PDB entry 1K4D | X-ray diffraction, 2.30 A resolution | chains B and C of the 3 polymer chains in the assembly

Chain B:
Protein: antibody Fab fragment light chain
Source organism: Mus musculus
Notes: antibody fragment or engineered binder
Amino-acid sequence (212 residues; row label = number of the first residue in the row):
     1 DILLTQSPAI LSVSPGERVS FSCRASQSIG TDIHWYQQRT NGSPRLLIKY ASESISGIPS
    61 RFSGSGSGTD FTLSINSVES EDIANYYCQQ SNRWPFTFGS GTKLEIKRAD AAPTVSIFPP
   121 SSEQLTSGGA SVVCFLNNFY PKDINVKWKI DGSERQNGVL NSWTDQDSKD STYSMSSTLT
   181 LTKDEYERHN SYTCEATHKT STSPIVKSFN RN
Cystine bridges: Cys23-Cys88, Cys134-Cys194

Chain C:
Protein: potassium channel KcsA
Source organism: Streptomyces lividans
Notes: fragment: potassium channel KcsA
Reference sequence: P0A334 (KCSA_STRLI); numbering as in UniProt (aligned over 1-124)
Amino-acid sequence (124 residues; row label = number of the first residue in the row):
     1 MAPMLSGLLA RLVKLLLGRH GSALHWRAAG AATVLLVIVL LAGSYLAVLA ERGAPGAQLI
    61 TYPRALWWSV ETATTVGYGD LYPVTLWGRC VAVVVMVAGI TSFGLVTAAL ATWFVGREQE
   121 RRGH
Disordered / not traced: 1-21
Sequence notes: engineered mutation Ala2 (Pro in P0A334), Cys90 (Leu in P0A334)
Ion coordination: K+ site 1 near Thr75 (its only coordinating residue here); K+ site 2 near Gly77 (its only coordinating residue here)
Ligand contacts:
  - diacyl glycerol (DGA): Leu41, Ser44, Tyr45, Tyr62, Pro63, Arg64, Leu66, Trp67, Val70, Val84, Leu86, Arg89, Val93
  - nonan-1-ol (F09): Leu46, Leu49, Ala50, Trp87, Cys90, Val91, Val94
Swiss-Prot annotation at these positions:
  - motif: Thr75 to Asp80 (Selectivity filter)
  - mutagenesis: Glu71 (E71A: Prevents channel inactivation)
What the authors report for this chain:
  - conformationally variable residues (loop rearrangement): Val76, Gly77
  - contacts within the chain: Val76-Gly77 (water-mediated contact)

Chain B / chain C interface:
Contacting residue pairs - 19 pairs, chain B then chain C:
  Asp32(B) - Arg64(C)  salt bridge
  Ser91(B) - Ile60(C)
  Asn92(B) - Ala57(C)
  Asn92(B) - Gln58(C)
  Asn92(B) - Ile60(C)
  Asn92(B) - Arg64(C)
  Arg93(B) - Gly56(C)  hydrogen bond (side chain-backbone)
  Arg93(B) - Ala57(C)
  Arg93(B) - Gln58(C)
  Arg93(B) - Ile60(C)
  Trp94(B) - Arg52(C)
  Trp94(B) - Gly53(C)
  Trp94(B) - Ala54(C)
  Trp94(B) - Pro55(C)
  Trp94(B) - Gly56(C)  hydrogen bond (backbone-backbone)
  Trp94(B) - Ala57(C)  hydrogen bond (backbone-backbone)
  Trp94(B) - Ile60(C)
  Phe96(B) - Arg52(C)
  Phe96(B) - Ile60(C)  hydrophobic
Other interface residues (no listed pair), chain B (8 interface residues in all): Asp1, Tyr50

In short:
The interface between chain B and chain C involves 8 residues on one side and 9 on the other, with 3 hydrogen
bonds and 1 salt bridge. Among the polar pairs are Asp32(B)-Arg64(C), Arg93(B)-Gly56(C) and Trp94(B)-Gly56(C).
From the paper: conformational variability at Val76(C) and Gly77(C); contacts within the chain involving
Val76(C) and Gly77(C).
Chain B is antibody Fab fragment light chain (Mus musculus) and chain C is potassium channel KcsA
(Streptomyces lividans); the structure, Potassium Channel KcsA-Fab complex in low concentration of K+, was
determined by X-ray diffraction.
